PDB entry 1G2Q | X-ray diffraction, 1.50 A resolution | chains A and B

# Chain A (and B)
Name: Adenine phosphoribosyltransferase 1
From: Saccharomyces cerevisiae
Notes: EC 2.4.2.7; chain B of this document is another copy of the same molecule, construct and numbering; everything in this record applies to it too
UniProtKB: P49435 (APT1_YEAST); numbering as in UniProt (aligned over 1-187)
Sequence (187 residues; numbered 1 to 187; the number before each row is that of its first residue):
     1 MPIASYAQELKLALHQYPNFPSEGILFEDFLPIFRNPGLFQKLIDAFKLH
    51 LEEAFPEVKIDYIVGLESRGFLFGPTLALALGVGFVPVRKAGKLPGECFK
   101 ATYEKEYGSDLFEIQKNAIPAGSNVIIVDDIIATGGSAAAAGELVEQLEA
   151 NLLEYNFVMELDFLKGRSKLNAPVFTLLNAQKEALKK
Unresolved in the structure: 179-187
UniProt features mapped onto this chain:
  - binding site (AMP): Ala-133 to Ser-137
  - modified residue: Ser-68 (Phosphoserine)
  - mutagenesis: Arg-69 (R69A: 4-fold decrease in activity), Arg-89 (R89A: 2-fold decrease in activity), Lys-90 (K90A: 30-fold decrease in activity), Lys-93 (K93A: Small increase in activity), Tyr-103 (Y103F: 4-fold increase in activity), Glu-106 (E106L: 1 million-fold decrease in activity; E106Q: 2-fold decrease in activity), Tyr-107 (Y107D: 2/3-fold decrease in activity; Y107F: Small decrease in activity), Gly-108 (G108A: Small decrease in activity; G108H: 2/3-fold decrease in activity)

# Chain A / chain B interface
Residue-residue contacts (71):
  Tyr-17(A) with Pro-95(B), hydrophobic; Gly-96(B)
  Phe-20(A) with Lys-93(B); Leu-94(B); Pro-95(B), hydrophobic
  Asp-29(A) with Pro-95(B); Gln-115(B), hydrogen bond
  Leu-31(A) with Pro-87(B), hydrophobic; Leu-94(B), hydrophobic; Gln-115(B)
  Phe-34(A) with Gly-84(B); Phe-85(B), hydrogen bond (backbone-backbone)
  Arg-35(A) with Tyr-62(B); Gly-84(B); Phe-85(B); Gln-115(B), hydrogen bond; Asn-117(B); Ala-118(B)
  Pro-37(A) with Leu-79(B); Gly-82(B); Val-83(B)
  Phe-40(A) with Pro-75(B); Leu-79(B), hydrophobic
  Gln-41(A) with Leu-79(B)
  Tyr-62(A) with Arg-35(B)
  Glu-67(A) with Ser-68(B), hydrogen bond
  Ser-68(A) with Glu-67(B); Ser-68(B); Phe-71(B); Arg-89(B), hydrogen bond
  Arg-69(A) with Arg-89(B); Lys-93(B), hydrogen bond (side chain-backbone)
  Phe-71(A) with Ser-68(B); Phe-71(B); Leu-72(B), hydrophobic
  Leu-72(A) with Phe-71(B), hydrophobic; Pro-75(B); Phe-85(B), hydrophobic
  Pro-75(A) with Phe-40(B); Leu-72(B)
  Thr-76(A) with Thr-76(B), hydrogen bond; Leu-79(B)
  Leu-79(A) with Pro-37(B); Phe-40(B), hydrophobic; Gln-41(B); Thr-76(B)
  Gly-82(A) with Pro-37(B)
  Val-83(A) with Pro-37(B)
  Gly-84(A) with Phe-34(B); Arg-35(B)
  Phe-85(A) with Phe-34(B), hydrogen bond (backbone-backbone); Arg-35(B); Leu-72(B), hydrophobic
  Pro-87(A) with Leu-31(B), hydrophobic
  Arg-89(A) with Ser-68(B); Arg-69(B)
  Lys-90(A) with Lys-93(B)
  Lys-93(A) with Phe-20(B); Arg-69(B), hydrogen bond (backbone-side chain)
  Leu-94(A) with Phe-20(B); Leu-31(B), hydrophobic
  Pro-95(A) with Tyr-17(B), hydrophobic; Phe-20(B), hydrophobic; Phe-27(B), hydrophobic; Asp-29(B)
  Gly-96(A) with Tyr-17(B)
  Gln-115(A) with Asp-29(B), hydrogen bond; Leu-31(B); Arg-35(B), hydrogen bond
  Asn-117(A) with Arg-35(B)
  Ala-118(A) with Arg-35(B)
Also at the interface, not in a pair above, chain A (35 interface residues in all): Phe-27, Ile-44, Val-86
Also at the interface, not in a pair above, chain B (34 interface residues in all): Ile-44, Val-86

# Summary
35 residues of chain A and 34 residues of chain B are in contact; the contacts include 11 hydrogen bonds.
Among the polar pairs are Asp-29(A)/Gln-115(B), Arg-35(A)/Gln-115(B) and Glu-67(A)/Ser-68(B). Curated
annotation (UniProt) lists 5 AMP-binding residues and 8 mutagenesis sites on chain A.
Both chains are Adenine phosphoribosyltransferase 1 (Saccharomyces cerevisiae). Entry 1G2Q (Crystal structure
of adenine phosphoribosyltransferase) was determined by X-ray diffraction (same publication as 1G2P).
